6XTD - chains A and B; structure by X-ray diffraction, 1.30 A resolution.

# Chain A
Name: Putative deoxyribonuclease RhsA
Organism: Serratia marcescens
Notes: EC 3.1.-.-
UniProtKB: A0A1C3HFI3 (A0A1C3HFI3_SERMA); residue numbers follow UniProt; this construct covers 1333-1473
Amino-acid sequence (155 residues; numbered 1319 to 1473; the number before each row is that of its first residue):
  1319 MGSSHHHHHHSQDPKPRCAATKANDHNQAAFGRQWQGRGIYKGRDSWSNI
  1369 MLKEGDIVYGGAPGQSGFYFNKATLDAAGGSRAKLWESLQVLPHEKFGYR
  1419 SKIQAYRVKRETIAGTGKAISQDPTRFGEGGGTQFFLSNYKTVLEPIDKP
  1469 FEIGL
Not modelled in the structure: 1319-1341
Differences from the reference sequence: initiating methionine (1319); expression tag (1320-1332)

# Chain B
Name: Secreted protein
Organism: Serratia marcescens
Amino-acid sequence (163 residues; row label = number of the first residue in the row; numbering starts at 0):
     0 MMQLDTYDGTLELAGITLGTATTREMLIKGSRLWEGWPEKSDGRTTSYRT
    50 IISTKKEKAGDIYIIADFSGAFITDAVLCSWRFAPEKLMMGIQKKVEGAI
   100 TKNLRTWFYEKTHIQLPVSGSWGHIDAAYDPHNLTGTIVCNYRSAFHTED
   150 EWRKYCKRNNIIY

# Interface between chain A and chain B
Contacting residue pairs (62):
  Gln1352(A) - Val95(B)
  Trp1353(A) - Lys93(B)
  Trp1353(A) - Lys94(B)
  Trp1353(A) - Val95(B)
  Trp1353(A) - Tyr128(B)  hydrophobic
  Trp1353(A) - Pro130(B)  hydrophobic
  Gly1355(A) - Tyr154(B)
  Gly1355(A) - Arg157(B)  hydrogen bond (backbone-side chain)
  Gly1355(A) - Asn158(B)  hydrogen bond (backbone-side chain)
  Arg1356(A) - Val95(B)
  Arg1356(A) - Tyr154(B)
  Arg1356(A) - Asn158(B)
  Gly1357(A) - Ala127(B)
  Gly1357(A) - Val138(B)
  Gly1357(A) - Asn140(B)  hydrogen bond (backbone-side chain)
  Ile1358(A) - Arg81(B)
  Ile1358(A) - Asp129(B)
  Tyr1359(A) - Asp129(B)  hydrogen bond
  Tyr1359(A) - His131(B)
  Lys1360(A) - Ala144(B)  hydrogen bond (side chain-backbone)
  Lys1360(A) - Phe145(B)
  Lys1360(A) - Glu150(B)  salt bridge
  Arg1362(A) - Arg157(B)
  Gly1382(A) - Leu133(B)
  Gln1383(A) - Leu133(B)
  Ser1384(A) - Pro130(B)
  Phe1386(A) - Pro130(B)  hydrophobic
  Phe1386(A) - His131(B)
  Val1409(A) - His131(B)
  Leu1410(A) - Arg81(B)
  Leu1410(A) - Asn132(B)  hydrogen bond (backbone-side chain)
  Pro1411(A) - Trp36(B)
  Pro1411(A) - Pro37(B)
  Pro1411(A) - Asn132(B)
  His1412(A) - Trp36(B)  hydrogen bond (backbone-side chain)
  His1412(A) - Met89(B)
  His1412(A) - Asn132(B)  hydrogen bond (side chain-backbone)
  His1412(A) - Thr134(B)
  Glu1413(A) - Trp36(B)
  Glu1413(A) - Arg48(B)  hydrogen bond (backbone-side chain)
  Glu1413(A) - Tyr62(B)
  Glu1413(A) - Ile64(B)
  Glu1413(A) - Arg81(B)  salt bridge
  Glu1413(A) - Met88(B)
  Glu1413(A) - Thr134(B)  hydrogen bond
  Glu1413(A) - Thr136(B)
  Lys1414(A) - Trp36(B)
  Lys1414(A) - Arg48(B)  hydrogen bond (backbone-side chain)
  Lys1414(A) - Tyr62(B)
  Lys1414(A) - Glu85(B)  salt bridge
  Lys1414(A) - Met88(B)
  Lys1414(A) - Met89(B)
  Phe1415(A) - Met89(B)  hydrophobic
  Gly1416(A) - Trp36(B)
  Tyr1417(A) - Pro37(B)
  Asp1441(A) - His146(B)  salt bridge
  Thr1443(A) - Lys39(B)  hydrogen bond (backbone-side chain)
  Thr1443(A) - Thr45(B)
  Arg1444(A) - Asp66(B)  salt bridge
  Arg1444(A) - Ser79(B)  hydrogen bond
  Arg1444(A) - Arg81(B)
  Tyr1458(A) - Lys93(B)
Other interface residues (no listed pair), chain A (28 interface residues in all): Gly1361, Lys1459
Other interface residues (no listed pair), chain B (38 interface residues in all): Ser46, Ser68, Ile91, Gln92

# Overview
28 residues of chain A and 38 residues of chain B are in contact; the contacts include 13 hydrogen bonds and 5
salt bridges. Polar contacts include Lys1360(A)-Glu150(B), Glu1413(A)-Arg81(B) and Lys1414(A)-Glu85(B).
Chain A is Putative deoxyribonuclease RhsA and chain B is Secreted protein, both from Serratia marcescens; the
structure, Rhs1-CT in complex with cognate immunity protein RhsI1, was determined by X-ray diffraction.
